Entry 6Y50 (electron microscopy, 4.10 A resolution (low resolution: residue-level contacts below are approximate; hydrogen-bond / salt-bridge calls are withheld)); this record covers chains 8 and v of the 9 polymer chains in the assembly.

# Chain 8
Name: Splicing factor 3B subunit 2
Organism: Homo sapiens
UniProt: Q13435 (SF3B2_HUMAN); residue numbers follow UniProt; this construct covers 1-895
Amino-acid sequence (895 residues; numbered 1 to 895; the number before each row is that of its first residue):
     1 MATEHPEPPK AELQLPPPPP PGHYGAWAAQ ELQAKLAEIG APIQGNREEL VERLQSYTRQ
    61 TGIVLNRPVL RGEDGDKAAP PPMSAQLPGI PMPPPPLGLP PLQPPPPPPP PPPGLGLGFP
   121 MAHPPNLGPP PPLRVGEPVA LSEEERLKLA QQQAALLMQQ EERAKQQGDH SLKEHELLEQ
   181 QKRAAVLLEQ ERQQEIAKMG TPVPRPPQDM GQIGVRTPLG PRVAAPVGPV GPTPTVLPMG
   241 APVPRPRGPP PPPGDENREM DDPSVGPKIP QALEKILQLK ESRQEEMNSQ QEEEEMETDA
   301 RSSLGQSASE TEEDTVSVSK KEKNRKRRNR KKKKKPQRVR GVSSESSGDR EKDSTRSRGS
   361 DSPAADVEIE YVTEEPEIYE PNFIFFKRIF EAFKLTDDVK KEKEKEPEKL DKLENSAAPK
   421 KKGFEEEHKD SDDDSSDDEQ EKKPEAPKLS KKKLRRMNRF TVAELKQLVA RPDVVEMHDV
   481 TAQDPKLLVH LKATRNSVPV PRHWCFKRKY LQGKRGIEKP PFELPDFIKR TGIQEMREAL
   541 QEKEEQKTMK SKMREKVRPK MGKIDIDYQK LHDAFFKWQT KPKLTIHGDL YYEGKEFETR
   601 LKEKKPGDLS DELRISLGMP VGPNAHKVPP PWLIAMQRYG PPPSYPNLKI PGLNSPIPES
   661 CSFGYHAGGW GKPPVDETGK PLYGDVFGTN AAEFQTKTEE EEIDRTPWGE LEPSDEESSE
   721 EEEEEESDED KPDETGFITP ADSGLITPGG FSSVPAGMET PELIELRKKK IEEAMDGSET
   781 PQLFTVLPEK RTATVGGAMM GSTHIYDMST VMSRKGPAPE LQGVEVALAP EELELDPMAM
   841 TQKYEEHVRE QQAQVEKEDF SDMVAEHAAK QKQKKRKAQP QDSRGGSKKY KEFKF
Not modelled in the structure: 1-457, 531-564, 599-895
Swiss-Prot annotation at these positions:
  - modified residue: Arg222 (Omega-N-methylarginine), Arg245 (Omega-N-methylarginine), Arg247 (Omega-N-methylarginine), Lys275 (N6-acetyllysine), Ser289 (Phosphoserine), Thr298 (Phosphothreonine), Ser307 (Phosphoserine), Ser309 (Phosphoserine), Thr311 (Phosphothreonine), Ser317 (Phosphoserine), Ser360 (Phosphoserine), Ser362 (Phosphoserine), Ser431 (Phosphoserine), Ser435 (Phosphoserine), Ser436 (Phosphoserine), Arg508 (Omega-N-methylarginine), Arg515 (Omega-N-methylarginine), Thr780 (Phosphothreonine), Ser861 (Phosphoserine)
  - cross-link (Glycyl lysine isopeptide (Lys-Gly)): Lys10 (interchain with G-Cter in SUMO2), Lys280 (interchain with G-Cter in SUMO2), Lys400 (interchain with G-Cter in SUMO2), Lys412 (interchain with G-Cter in SUMO2), Lys492 (interchain with G-Cter in SUMO2), Lys543 (interchain with G-Cter in SUMO2), Lys770 (interchain with G-Cter in SUMO2), Lys790 (interchain with G-Cter in SUMO2), Lys843 (interchain with G-Cter in SUMO2), Lys857 (interchain with G-Cter in SUMO2)
  - natural variant: Gln103 to Phe895 (deletion: In CFM1), Arg638 to Phe895 (deletion: In CFM1)
  - mutagenesis: Arg471 (R471K: Does not affect methylation by PRMT9), Arg495 (R495K: Does not affect methylation by PRMT9), Arg502 (R502K: Does not affect methylation by PRMT9), Phe506 (F506A: Does not affect methylation by PRMT9; when associated with A-510), Lys507 (K507A: Moderately diminished formation of omega-N monomethylarginine but greatly reduced formation of symmetrical dimethylarginine; when associated with A-509 ...), Arg508 (R508K: Abolishes interaction with SMN1; Abolishes methylation by PRMT9. Abolishes formation of omega-N monomethylarginine and formation of symmetrical dimethylarginine; when associated with R-507 ...), Lys509 (K509A: Moderately diminished formation of omega-N monomethylarginine but greatly reduced formation of symmetrical dimethylarginine; when associated with A-507 ...), Tyr510 (Y510A: Does not affect methylation by PRMT9; when associated with A-506), Arg515 (R515K: Does not affect methylation by PRMT9), Arg530 (R530K: Does not affect methylation by PRMT9), Arg537 (R537K: Does not affect methylation by PRMT9)

# Chain v
Name: Splicing factor 3B subunit 3
Organism: Homo sapiens
UniProt: Q15393 (SF3B3_HUMAN); residue numbers follow UniProt; this construct covers 1-1217
Amino-acid sequence (1217 residues; row label = number of the first residue in the row):
     1 MFLYNLTLQR ATGISFAIHG NFSGTKQQEI VVSRGKILEL LRPDPNTGKV HTLLTVEVFG
    61 VIRSLMAFRL TGGTKDYIVV GSDSGRIVIL EYQPSKNMFE KIHQETFGKS GCRRIVPGQF
   121 LAVDPKGRAV MISAIEKQKL VYILNRDAAA RLTISSPLEA HKANTLVYHV VGVDVGFENP
   181 MFACLEMDYE EADNDPTGEA AANTQQTLTF YELDLGLNHV VRKYSEPLEE HGNFLITVPG
   241 GSDGPSGVLI CSENYITYKN FGDQPDIRCP IPRRRNDLDD PERGMIFVCS ATHKTKSMFF
   301 FLAQTEQGDI FKITLETDED MVTEIRLKYF DTVPVAAAMC VLKTGFLFVA SEFGNHYLYQ
   361 IAHLGDDDEE PEFSSAMPLE EGDTFFFQPR PLKNLVLVDE LDSLSPILFC QIADLANEDT
   421 PQLYVACGRG PRSSLRVLRH GLEVSEMAVS ELPGNPNAVW TVRRHIEDEF DAYIIVSFVN
   481 ATLVLSIGET VEEVTDSGFL GTTPTLSCSL LGDDALVQVY PDGIRHIRAD KRVNEWKTPG
   541 KKTIVKCAVN QRQVVIALTG GELVYFEMDP SGQLNEYTER KEMSADVVCM SLANVPPGEQ
   601 RSRFLAVGLV DNTVRIISLD PSDCLQPLSM QALPAQPESL CIVEMGGTEK QDELGERGSI
   661 GFLYLNIGLQ NGVLLRTVLD PVTGDLSDTR TRYLGSRPVK LFRVRMQGQE AVLAMSSRSW
   721 LSYSYQSRFH LTPLSYETLE FASGFASEQC PEGIVAISTN TLRILALEKL GAVFNQVAFP
   781 LQYTPRKFVI HPESNNLIII ETDHNAYTEA TKAQRKQQMA EEMVEAAGED ERELAAEMAA
   841 AFLNENLPES IFGAPKAGNG QWASVIRVMN PIQGNTLDLV QLEQNEAAFS VAVCRFSNTG
   901 EDWYVLVGVA KDLILNPRSV AGGFVYTYKL VNNGEKLEFL HKTPVEEVPA AIAPFQGRVL
   961 IGVGKLLRVY DLGKKKLLRK CENKHIANYI SGIQTIGHRV IVSDVQESFI WVRYKRNENQ
  1021 LIIFADDTYP RWVTTASLLD YDTVAGADKF GNICVVRLPP NTNDEVDEDP TGNKALWDRG
  1081 LLNGASQKAE VIMNYHVGET VLSLQKTTLI PGGSESLVYT TLSGGIGILV PFTSHEDHDF
  1141 FQHVEMHLRS EHPPLCGRDH LSFRSYYFPV KNVIDGDLCE QFNSMEPNKQ KNVSEELDRT
  1201 PPEVSKKLED IRTRYAF
Not modelled in the structure: 381-382, 646-661, 692-694, 829-832, 1068-1082
Swiss-Prot annotation at these positions:
  - region: Glu105 to Gln119 (Interaction with PHF5A, SF3B1 and SF3B5), Asn145 to Tyr168 (Interaction with PHF5A, SF3B1 and SF3B5), Asp193 to His231 (Interaction with SF3B1 and SF3B5), Arg786 to His804 (Interaction with SF3B1 and SF3B5), Thr1028 to Lys1049 (Interaction with SF3B1), Thr1100 to Ser1123 (Interaction with SF3B5)
  - site: Gly284 (Interaction with SF3B5), Glu306 (Interaction with SF3B5), Glu352 (Interaction with SF3B5), Arg429 (Interaction with SF3B5), Asn916 (Interaction with SF3B5), Asn988 (Interaction with SF3B1), Lys1171 (Interaction with SF3B1)
  - modified residue: Ser156 (Phosphoserine), Thr1200 (Phosphothreonine)

# How chain 8 and chain v interact
Contacting residue pairs (4):
  Thr494(8) with Asn1083(v)
  Arg495(8) with Asn1083(v); Gly1084(v)
  His587(8) with Thr1028(v)
Other interface residues (no listed pair), chain 8 (4 interface residues in all): Asn496
Other interface residues (no listed pair), chain v (4 interface residues in all): Asp1027

# Overview
The chain 8/chain v interface involves 4 residues from each chain. From UniProt: 11 mutagenesis sites on chain
8.
Here chain 8 is Splicing factor 3B subunit 2 and chain v is Splicing factor 3B subunit 3, both from Homo
sapiens. Entry 6Y50 (5'domain of human 17S U2 snRNP) was determined by electron microscopy.
